PDB entry 5KNC | X-ray diffraction, 3.02 A resolution | chains B and G of the 8 polymer chains in the assembly

# Chain B
Name: V-type sodium ATPase catalytic subunit A
Source organism: Enterococcus hirae ATCC 9790
Notes: EC 3.6.3.15
UniProtKB: Q08636 (NTPA_ENTHA); residues 1-593 here = UniProt positions 1-593
Amino-acid sequence (600 residues; each row starts with the number of its first residue; numbers below 1 keep their minus sign (Gly-6 is residue -6)):
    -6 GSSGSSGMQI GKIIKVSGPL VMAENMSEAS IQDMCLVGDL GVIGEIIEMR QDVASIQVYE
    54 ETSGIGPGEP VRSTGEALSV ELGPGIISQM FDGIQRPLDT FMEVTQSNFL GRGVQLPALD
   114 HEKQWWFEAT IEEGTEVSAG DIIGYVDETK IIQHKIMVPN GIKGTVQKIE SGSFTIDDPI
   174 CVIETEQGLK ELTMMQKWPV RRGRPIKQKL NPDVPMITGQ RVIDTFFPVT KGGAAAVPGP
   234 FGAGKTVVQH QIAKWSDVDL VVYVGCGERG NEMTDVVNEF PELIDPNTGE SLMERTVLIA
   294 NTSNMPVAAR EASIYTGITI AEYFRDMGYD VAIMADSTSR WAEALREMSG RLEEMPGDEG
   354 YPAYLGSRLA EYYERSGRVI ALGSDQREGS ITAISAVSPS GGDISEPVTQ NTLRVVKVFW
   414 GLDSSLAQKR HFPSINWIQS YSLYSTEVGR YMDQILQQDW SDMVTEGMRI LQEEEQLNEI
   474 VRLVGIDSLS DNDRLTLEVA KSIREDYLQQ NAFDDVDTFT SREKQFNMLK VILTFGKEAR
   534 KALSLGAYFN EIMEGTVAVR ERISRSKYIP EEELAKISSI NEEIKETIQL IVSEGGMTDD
Unresolved in the structure: -6 to -1, 588-593
Differences from the reference sequence: expression tag (-6 to 0)
Metal / ion sites: Mg2+: Thr239 (together with ADP)
Small-molecule neighbours: ADP (adenosine-5'-diphosphate): Pro233, Phe234, Gly235, Ala236, Gly237, Lys238, Thr239, Val240, Arg262, Glu265, Phe425, Pro426, Gln503, Asn504, Ala505, Phe506
From the paper describing this entry:
  - binding site for ADP: Lys238, Arg262

# Chain G
Name: V-type sodium ATPase subunit D
Source organism: Enterococcus hirae ATCC 9790
UniProtKB: P43435 (NTPD_ENTHA); residue numbers follow UniProt; this construct covers 1-210
Amino-acid sequence (217 residues; numbered -6 to 210; the number before each row is that of its first residue; numbers below 1 keep their minus sign (Gly-6 is residue -6)):
    -6 GSSGSSGMRL NVNPTRMELT RLKKQLTTAT RGHKLLKDKQ DELMRQFILL IRKNNELRQA
    54 IEKETQTAMK DFVLAKSTVE EAFIDELLAL PAENVSISVV EKNIMSVKVP LMNFQYDETL
   114 NETPLEYGYL HSNAELDRSI DGFTQLLPKL LKLAEVEKTC QLMAEEIEKT RRRVNALEYM
   174 TIPQLEETIY YIKMKLEENE RAEVTRLIKV KNMGTEE
Unresolved in the structure: -6 to 1, 111-120, 207-210
Differences from the reference sequence: expression tag (-6 to 0)

# Chain B / chain G interface
Contacting residue pairs (14; chain B residue first):
  Glu347(B) - Lys202(G)  hydrogen bond (backbone-side chain)
  Met348(B) - Arg199(G)
  Pro349(B) - Arg199(G)  hydrogen bond (backbone-side chain)
  Pro349(B) - Lys202(G)
  Gly350(B) - Arg199(G)  hydrogen bond (backbone-side chain)
  Asp396(B) - Arg2(G)  salt bridge
  Asp396(B) - Tyr184(G)
  Ser398(B) - Tyr184(G)  hydrogen bond
  Arg475(B) - Asn168(G)
  Arg475(B) - Tyr172(G)
  Leu476(B) - Arg165(G)
  Leu476(B) - Asn168(G)  hydrogen bond (backbone-side chain)
  Leu476(B) - Ala169(G)
  Val477(B) - Arg165(G)
Other interface residues (no listed pair), chain B (10 interface residues in all): Glu346
Other interface residues (no listed pair), chain G (11 interface residues in all): Arg164, Met173, Val203

# Summary
The interface between chain B and chain G involves 10 residues on one side and 11 on the other, with 5
hydrogen bonds and 1 salt bridge. Polar pairs include Asp396(B)-Arg2(G), Glu347(B)-Lys202(G) and
Pro349(B)-Arg199(G). Ligands of chain B: ADP. From the paper: a binding site for ADP at Lys238(B) and
Arg262(B).
Here chain B is V-type sodium ATPase catalytic subunit A and chain G is V-type sodium ATPase subunit D, both
from Enterococcus hirae ATCC 9790. Entry 5KNC (Crystal structure of the 3 ADP-bound V1 complex) was determined
by X-ray diffraction together with 5KNB and 5KND from the same study.
